Entry 7WCR (electron microscopy, 3.50 A resolution); this record covers chains A and a of the 3 polymer chains in the assembly.

== Chain A ==
Name: Spike glycoprotein
From: Severe acute respiratory syndrome coronavirus 2
UniProtKB: P0DTC2 (SPIKE_SARS2); aligned to UniProt positions 1-1203 over residues 4-1206 (the alignment contains insertions or deletions, so no single offset holds)
Sequence (1258 residues; row label = number of the first residue in the row):
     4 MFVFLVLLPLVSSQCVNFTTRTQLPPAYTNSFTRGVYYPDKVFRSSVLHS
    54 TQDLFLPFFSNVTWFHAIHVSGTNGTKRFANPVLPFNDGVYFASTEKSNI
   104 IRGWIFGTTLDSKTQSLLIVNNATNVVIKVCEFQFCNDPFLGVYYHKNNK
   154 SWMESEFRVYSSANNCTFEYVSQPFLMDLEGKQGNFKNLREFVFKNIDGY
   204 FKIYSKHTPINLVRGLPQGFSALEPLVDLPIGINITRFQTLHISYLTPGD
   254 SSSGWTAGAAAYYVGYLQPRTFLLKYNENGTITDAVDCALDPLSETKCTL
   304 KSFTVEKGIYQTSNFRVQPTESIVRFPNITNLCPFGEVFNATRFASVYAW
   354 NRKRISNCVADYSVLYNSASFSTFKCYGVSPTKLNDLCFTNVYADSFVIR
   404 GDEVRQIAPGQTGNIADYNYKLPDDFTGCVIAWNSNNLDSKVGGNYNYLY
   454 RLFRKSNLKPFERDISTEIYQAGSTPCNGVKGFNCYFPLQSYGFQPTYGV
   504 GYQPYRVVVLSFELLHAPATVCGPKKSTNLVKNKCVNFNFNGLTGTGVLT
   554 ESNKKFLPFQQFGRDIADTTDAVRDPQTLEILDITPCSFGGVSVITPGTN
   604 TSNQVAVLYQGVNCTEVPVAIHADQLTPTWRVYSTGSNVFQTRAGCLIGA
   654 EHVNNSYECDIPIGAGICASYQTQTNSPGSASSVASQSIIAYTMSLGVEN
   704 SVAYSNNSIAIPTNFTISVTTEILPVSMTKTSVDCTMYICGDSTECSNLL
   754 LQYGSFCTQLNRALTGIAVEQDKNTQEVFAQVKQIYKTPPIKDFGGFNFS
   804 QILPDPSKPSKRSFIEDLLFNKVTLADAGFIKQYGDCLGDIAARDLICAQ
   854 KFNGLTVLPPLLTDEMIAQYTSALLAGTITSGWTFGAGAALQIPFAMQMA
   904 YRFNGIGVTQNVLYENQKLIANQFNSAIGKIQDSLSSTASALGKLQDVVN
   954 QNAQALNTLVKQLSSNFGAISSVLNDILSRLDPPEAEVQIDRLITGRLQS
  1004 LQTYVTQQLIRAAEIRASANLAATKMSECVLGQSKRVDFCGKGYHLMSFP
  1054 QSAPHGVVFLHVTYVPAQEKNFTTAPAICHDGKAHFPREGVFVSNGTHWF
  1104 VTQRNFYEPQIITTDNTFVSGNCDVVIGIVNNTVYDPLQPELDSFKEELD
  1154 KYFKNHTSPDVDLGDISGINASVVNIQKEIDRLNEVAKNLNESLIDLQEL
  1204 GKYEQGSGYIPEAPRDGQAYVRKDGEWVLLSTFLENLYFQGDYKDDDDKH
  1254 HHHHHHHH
Not modelled in the structure: 4-331, 529-1261
Sequence notes: variant F21 (Leu18 in P0DTC2), A83 (Asp80 in P0DTC2), G218 (Asp215 in P0DTC2), I246 (Arg in P0DTC2), N417 (Lys in P0DTC2), K484 (Glu in P0DTC2), Y501 (Asn in P0DTC2), G614 (Asp in P0DTC2), G682 (Arg in P0DTC2), S683 (Arg in P0DTC2), S685 (Arg in P0DTC2), V701 (Ala in P0DTC2), P986 (Lys in P0DTC2), P987 (Val in P0DTC2); expression tag (1207-1261)
Swiss-Prot annotation at these positions:
  - glycosylation (N-linked (GlcNAc...) asparagine): N20 (complex), N64 (hybrid), N77 (complex), N125 (hybrid), N152 (complex), N168 (complex), N237 (high mannose), N334 (complex), N606 (hybrid)
Disulfide bonds: C336-C361, C379-C432, C391-C525, C480-C488

== Chain a ==
Name: Heavy chain of S5D2 Fab
From: Mus musculus
Notes: antibody fragment or engineered binder
Sequence (214 residues; each row starts with the number of its first residue):
     1 EVQLQQSGPELVKPGASVKISCKTSGYTFTEYTMYWVKQSHGQSLEWIGG
    51 INPNIDDTTYNQNFKDKATLTVDKSSSTAYMEFRSLTFDDSAVYYCARDD
   101 KASFAFWGQGTLVTVSAAKTTPPSVYPLAPGSAAQTNSMVTLGCLVKGYF
   151 PEPVTVTWNSGSLSSGVHTFPAVLQSDLYTLSSSVTVPSSTWPSETVTCN
   201 VAHPASSTKVDKKI
Disulfide bonds: C22-C96, C144-C199

== Chain A / chain a interface ==
Pairs across the interface (9):
  F456(A) with N54(a)
  S477(A) with A102(a)
  F486(A) with Y35(a); N52(a); D57(a); T59(a)
  N487(A) with T33(a)
  Y489(A) with N52(a), hydrogen bond; I55(a)
Interface residues without a listed pair, chain A (6 interface residues in all): G476
Interface residues without a listed pair, chain a (12 interface residues in all): G50, I51, T58, D99
Interface features reported in the paper:
  - residue pairs: Y489(A)-N52(a) (hydrogen bond), Y35(a)-F486(A), N52(a)-F486(A), D57(a)-F486(A), T59(a)-F486(A)
  - epitope / paratope residues, chain A: S477(A), F486(A), Y489(A)
  - epitope / paratope residues, chain a: Y35(a), N52(a), D57(a), T59(a)

== Summary ==
6 residues of chain A face 12 of chain a across their interface, with 1 hydrogen bond. The hydrogen-bonded
pair is Y489(A)-N52(a). The authors report a hydrogen bond between Y489(A) and N52(a); contacts between Y35(a)
and F486(A), N52(a) and F486(A) and D57(a) and F486(A) among others. From the paper: epitope/paratope residues
S477(A), F486(A) and Y35(a) among others.
Here chain A is Spike glycoprotein (Severe acute respiratory syndrome coronavirus 2) and chain a is Heavy
chain of S5D2 Fab (Mus musculus). Entry 7WCR (RBD-1 of SARS-CoV-2 Beta spike in complex with S5D2 Fab) was
determined by electron microscopy (same publication as 7WCZ, 7WD0, 7WD7, 7WD8, 7WD9 and 7WDF).
